PDB entry 8EN4 | X-ray diffraction, 2.30 A resolution | chains D and A of the 4 polymer chains in the assembly

# Chain D
Name: Nanobody 53
From: Vicugna pacos
Notes: antibody fragment or engineered binder
Sequence (122 residues; each row starts with the number of its first residue):
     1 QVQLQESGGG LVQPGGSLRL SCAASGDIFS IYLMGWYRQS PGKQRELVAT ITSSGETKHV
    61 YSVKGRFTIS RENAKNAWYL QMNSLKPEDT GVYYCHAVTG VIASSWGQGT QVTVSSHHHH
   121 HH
Unresolved in the structure: 109-122
Disulfide bonds: Cys22-Cys95

# Chain A
Name: VP1
UniProt: K4LM89 (K4LM89_9CALI); residue numbers follow UniProt; this construct covers 224-531
Sequence (308 residues; each row starts with the number of its first residue):
   224 TKPFSVPVLT VEEMTNSRFP IPLEKLFTGP SSAFVVQPQN GRCTTDGVLL GTTQLSPVNI
   284 CTFRGDVTHI TGSRNYTMNL ASQNWNDYDP TEEIPAPLGT PDFVGKIQGV LTQTTRTDGS
   344 TRGHKATVYT GSADFAPKLG RVQFETDTDR DFEANQNTKF TPVGVIQDGG TTHRNEPQQW
   404 VLPSYSGRNT HNVHLAPAVA PTFPGEQLLF FRSTMPGCSG YPNMDLDCLL PQEWVQYFYQ
   464 EAAPAQSDVA LLRFVNPDTG RVLFECKLHK SGYVTVAHTG QHDLVIPPNG YFRFDSWVNQ
   524 FYTLAPMG
Unresolved in the structure: 224

# Interface between chain D and chain A
Pairs across the interface (20):
  Asp27(D) - Arg484(A)  salt bridge
  Phe29(D) - Thr482(A)
  Phe29(D) - Arg484(A)
  Ser30(D) - Arg484(A)
  Tyr32(D) - Leu486(A)  hydrophobic
  Tyr32(D) - Val508(A)  hydrogen bond (side chain-backbone)
  Tyr32(D) - Ile509(A)
  Tyr32(D) - Pro510(A)
  Val98(D) - Val508(A)  hydrophobic
  Gly100(D) - Val508(A)
  Val101(D) - Leu486(A)
  Val101(D) - Phe487(A)  hydrophobic
  Val101(D) - Asp506(A)
  Val101(D) - Leu507(A)
  Val101(D) - Val508(A)  hydrogen bond (backbone-backbone)
  Val101(D) - Ile509(A)  hydrophobic
  Val101(D) - Gly531(A)
  Ile102(D) - His505(A)
  Ile102(D) - Asp506(A)
  Ile102(D) - Gly531(A)
Other interface residues (no listed pair), chain D (11 interface residues in all): Leu33, Ser54, Glu56
Other interface residues (no listed pair), chain A (13 interface residues in all): Pro511, Met530

# In short
Chain D and chain A form an interface of 11 and 13 residues respectively; the contacts include 2 hydrogen
bonds and 1 salt bridge. Polar contacts include Asp27(D)-Arg484(A), Tyr32(D)-Val508(A) and
Val101(D)-Val508(A).
Here chain D is Nanobody 53 (Vicugna pacos) and chain A is VP1. Entry 8EN4 (Structure of GII.4 norovirus in
complex with Nanobody 53) was determined by X-ray diffraction together with 8EMY, 8EMZ, 8EN0, 8EN1, 8EN2,
8EN3, 8EN5 and 8EN6 from the same study.
